Entry 2WJN (X-ray diffraction, 1.86 A resolution); this record covers chains L and M of the 4 polymer chains in the assembly.

[Chain L]
Name: Reaction center protein L chain
Organism: Rhodopseudomonas viridis
UniProtKB: P06009 (RCEL_RHOVI); residues 0-273 here correspond to UniProt positions 1-274 (UniProt number = residue number + 1)
Amino-acid sequence (274 residues; numbered 0 to 273; the number before each row is that of its first residue; numbering starts at 0):
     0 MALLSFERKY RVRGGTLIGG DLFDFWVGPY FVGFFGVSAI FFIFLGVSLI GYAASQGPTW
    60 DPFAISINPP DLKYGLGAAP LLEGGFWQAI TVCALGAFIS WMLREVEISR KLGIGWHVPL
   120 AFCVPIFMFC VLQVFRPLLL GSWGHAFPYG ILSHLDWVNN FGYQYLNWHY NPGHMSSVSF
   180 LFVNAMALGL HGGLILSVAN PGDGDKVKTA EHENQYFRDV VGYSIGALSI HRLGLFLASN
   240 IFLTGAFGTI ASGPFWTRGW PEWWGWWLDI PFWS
Not modelled in the structure: 0
Ion coordination: Fe2+: His190, His230 (shared with His217(M), Glu232(M), His264(M) of chain M)
Residues lining bound ligands:
  - bacteriochlorophyll b (BCB), molecule 1: Val46, Ile49, Phe97, Phe128, Leu131, Phe146, Ile150, Leu151, His153, Leu154, Trp156, Val157
  - bacteriochlorophyll b (BCB), molecule 2: Phe97, Phe121, Pro124, Ile125, Met127, Phe128, Leu131, Val157, Asn158, Phe160, Gly161, Tyr162, Trp167, His168, Asn170, Gly172, His173, Ser176, Val177, Leu180, Phe181, Ile240, Phe241, Gly244, Ala245, Gly247, Thr248
  - bacteriochlorophyll b (BCB), molecule 3: Val157, Tyr162, His168, Phe181
  - bacteriochlorophyll b (BCB), molecule 4: His168, His173, Met174, Val177, Ser178, Phe181, Val182, Met185
  - bacteriopheophytin b (BPB), molecule 1: Phe41, Ile42, Gly45, Ile49, Ile89, Cys92, Ala93, Ala96, Phe97, Trp100, Glu104, Val117, Ala120, Phe121, Val123, Pro124, Phe128, Phe146, Tyr148, Gly149, Ile150, His153, Ala237, Ser238, Phe241
  - bacteriopheophytin b (BPB), molecule 2: Phe181, Ala184, Met185, Leu189, Phe216, Val219, Val220
  - MPG ([(Z)-octadec-9-enyl] (2R)-2,3-bis(oxidanyl)propanoate), molecule 1: Gly114, Trp115, His116, Leu119, Ala120, Val123, Arg231, Leu234, Phe235, Ser238, Leu242
  - MPG, molecule 2: Phe179, Val182, Met185, Ala186, Leu189, His190, Leu193, Asn213, Phe216, Ser223, Ile224, Gly225, Ile229, Leu232, Phe235, Leu236, Asn239, Thr243
  - MPG, molecule 3: Met185, Val220, Gly221, Tyr222
  - menaquinone-7 (MQ7): Val26, Tyr29, Phe30, Val31, Gly35, Ile39, Ile42, Trp100, Arg103

[Chain M]
Name: Reaction center protein M chain
Organism: Rhodopseudomonas viridis
UniProtKB: P06010 (RCEM_RHOVI); residues 0-323 here correspond to UniProt positions 1-324 (UniProt number = residue number + 1)
Amino-acid sequence (324 residues; numbered 0 to 323; the number before each row is that of its first residue; numbering starts at 0):
     0 MADYQTIYTQ IQARGPHITV SGEWGDNDRV GKPFYSYWLG KIGDAQIGPI YLGASGIAAF
    60 AFGSTAILII LFNMAAEVHF DPLQFFRQFF WLGLYPPKAQ YGMGIPPLHD GGWWLMAGLF
   120 MTLSLGSWWI RVYSRARALG LGTHIAWNFA AAIFFVLCIG CIHPTLVGSW SEGVPFGIWP
   180 HIDWLTAFSI RYGNFYYCPW HGFSIGFAYG CGLLFAAHGA TILAVARFGG DREIEQITDR
   240 GTAVERAALF WRWTIGFNAT IESVHRWGWF FSLMVMVSAS VGILLTGTFV DNWYLWCVKH
   300 GAAPDYPAYL PATPDPASLP GAPK
Not modelled in the structure: 0
Ion coordination: Fe2+: His217, Glu232, His264 (shared with His190(L), His230(L) of chain L)
Residues lining bound ligands:
  - bacteriochlorophyll b (BCB), molecule 1: Gly62, Ala65, Ile66, Ile69, Met120, Leu124, Phe148, Ala151, Ile152, Phe154, Val155, Ile158, Trp183, Leu184, Thr185, Phe187, Ser188, Asn193, Phe194, Tyr195, Cys197, Trp199, His200, Ser203, Ile204, Ala207, Tyr208, Val274, Met275, Ala278, Gly281, Ile282
  - bacteriochlorophyll b (BCB), molecule 2: Met120, Phe154, Val155, Ile158, Val173, Ile177, Trp178, His180, Ile181, Trp183, Leu184
  - bacteriochlorophyll b (BCB), molecule 3: Leu184, Tyr195, Tyr208
  - bacteriochlorophyll b (BCB), molecule 4: Tyr195, His200, Gly201, Ile204, Gly205, Tyr208, Gly209, Leu212, Phe270
  - bacteriopheophytin b (BPB), molecule 1: Ala58, Phe59, Gly62, Ser63, Ile66, Ser123, Leu124, Trp127, Val131, Ile144, Asn147, Phe148, Ala151, Ser271, Val274, Met275
  - bacteriopheophytin b (BPB), molecule 2: Tyr208, Gly211, Leu212, Ala215, Ala216, Trp250, Thr253, Ile254
  - MPG ([(Z)-octadec-9-enyl] (2R)-2,3-bis(oxidanyl)propanoate), molecule 1: Ala1, Thr5, Ile6, Leu222
  - MPG, molecule 2: Val29, Gly30, Lys31, Phe33, Ile46, Gly47, Pro48, Ile49
  - menaquinone-7 (MQ7): Leu212, Leu213, Ala216, His217, Thr220, Val243, Ala246, Ala247, Trp250, Ile254, Phe256, Asn257, Ala258, Thr259, Ile260, Val263, Trp266, Phe270
  - 15-cis-1,2-dihydroneurosporene (NS5): Ile66, Ile69, Leu70, Met73, Phe88, Trp113, Leu114, Gly117, Leu118, Met120, Thr121, Val155, Ile158, Gly159, Cys160, Trp169, Val173, Pro174, Phe175, Gly176, Ile177, His180

[How chain L and chain M interact]
Pairs across the interface (192):
  Ala1(L) with Arg251(M)
  Leu3(L) with Leu248(M), hydrophobic; Arg251(M); Asn257(M)
  Phe5(L) with Arg239(M); Glu244(M)
  Glu6(L) with Leu248(M); Arg251(M), salt bridge; Trp252(M), hydrogen bond
  Lys8(L) with Glu244(M), salt bridge
  Tyr9(L) with Thr241(M), hydrogen bond; Glu244(M), hydrogen bond; Arg245(M); Leu248(M), hydrophobic; Trp252(M)
  Arg10(L) with Trp252(M)
  Trp25(L) with Trp252(M)
  Pro28(L) with Arg251(M); Trp252(M); Gly255(M)
  Tyr29(L) with Trp252(M); Thr253(M); Ile254(M); Gly255(M)
  Phe30(L) with Trp252(M), hydrogen bond (backbone-backbone)
  Asp60(L) with Gly300(M)
  Phe62(L) with Ala301(M)
  Ala63(L) with Ala301(M); Pro303(M)
  Trp100(L) with Thr253(M)
  Arg103(L) with Trp252(M), hydrogen bond (side chain-backbone); Thr253(M), hydrogen bond (side chain-backbone)
  Glu104(L) with Phe249(M); Thr253(M)
  Ile107(L) with Phe249(M), hydrophobic; Trp252(M); Thr253(M)
  Ser108(L) with Phe249(M)
  Lys110(L) with Trp252(M)
  Leu111(L) with Arg245(M), hydrogen bond (backbone-side chain); Phe249(M); Trp252(M), hydrophobic
  Gly112(L) with Phe227(M)
  Ile113(L) with Ala223(M); Val224(M), hydrophobic; Arg245(M)
  Gly114(L) with Ala223(M), hydrogen bond (backbone-backbone)
  His116(L) with Thr5(M), hydrogen bond; Ala219(M); Leu222(M); Ala223(M)
  Val117(L) with Ala219(M); Thr220(M); Phe249(M), hydrophobic; Trp250(M), hydrophobic
  Leu151(L) with Tyr196(M), hydrophobic; Ala301(M); Pro303(M)
  Ser152(L) with Pro303(M); Tyr305(M)
  Leu154(L) with Tyr195(M)
  Asp155(L) with Tyr196(M), hydrogen bond; Pro303(M); Tyr305(M), hydrogen bond
  Val157(L) with Tyr195(M)
  Asn158(L) with Asn193(M); Tyr195(M)
  Tyr162(L) with Thr185(M)
  His168(L) with Ile181(M); Leu184(M)
  Tyr169(L) with Trp178(M), hydrophobic; Ile181(M), hydrophobic; Asp182(M), hydrogen bond
  Met174(L) with Trp178(M), hydrophobic
  Leu180(L) with Ala207(M)
  Asn183(L) with Cys210(M); Gly211(M), hydrogen bond (side chain-backbone); Phe214(M)
  Ala184(L) with Ser271(M), hydrogen bond (backbone-side chain)
  Ala186(L) with Phe214(M)
  Leu187(L) with Cys210(M); Phe214(M); Gly267(M)
  Gly188(L) with Asn147(M); Trp268(M); Ser271(M)
  Leu189(L) with Ile144(M), hydrophobic
  His190(L) with His217(M); Glu232(M), salt bridge; His264(M), hydrogen bond
  Gly191(L) with His264(M)
  Gly192(L) with His143(M); Ile144(M); Trp268(M)
  Leu193(L) with Ile144(M)
  Ile194(L) with Glu232(M); Ile233(M), hydrophobic; Ile236(M), hydrophobic; His264(M)
  Leu195(L) with His143(M); Glu261(M); His264(M); Arg265(M)
  Ser196(L) with Leu140(M); Gly141(M), hydrogen bond (backbone-backbone); His143(M)
  Val197(L) with Leu140(M), hydrophobic; Ile233(M), hydrophobic
  Asn199(L) with Gly141(M); His143(M); Glu261(M), hydrogen bond; Arg265(M), hydrogen bond
  Pro200(L) with Arg136(M); Gly139(M); Gly141(M)
  Val206(L) with Ile233(M), hydrophobic
  Lys207(L) with Gly139(M), hydrogen bond (side chain-backbone); Leu140(M); Ile233(M)
  Glu210(L) with Ile17(M); Val19(M)
  His211(L) with Val19(M); Leu138(M)
  Glu212(L) with Ile233(M)
  Gln214(L) with Ile17(M); Thr18(M); Val19(M), hydrogen bond (side chain-backbone); Arg28(M)
  Tyr215(L) with Val131(M), hydrogen bond (side chain-backbone); Arg134(M); Ala135(M); Leu138(M), hydrophobic; Leu140(M), hydrophobic; Ile144(M), hydrophobic
  Phe216(L) with Ile144(M), hydrophobic
  Arg217(L) with Asp43(M), salt bridge; Gln45(M); Gly47(M); Pro48(M); Ile49(M)
  Asp218(L) with Arg28(M), salt bridge; Ile49(M); Tyr50(M), hydrogen bond (backbone-backbone); Arg130(M), hydrogen bond (backbone-side chain); Arg134(M), salt bridge
  Val219(L) with Trp127(M); Arg130(M), hydrogen bond (backbone-side chain); Arg134(M)
  Val220(L) with Ile49(M)
  Gly221(L) with Ile46(M); Gly47(M), hydrogen bond (backbone-backbone); Pro48(M); Ile49(M)
  Tyr222(L) with Leu38(M); Gly42(M); Asp43(M), hydrogen bond (side chain-backbone); Gln45(M)
  Ser223(L) with Asp43(M)
  Ile224(L) with Gly42(M); Asp43(M), hydrogen bond (backbone-backbone)
  Ala226(L) with Asp230(M)
  Leu227(L) with Leu222(M), hydrophobic; Ala225(M), hydrophobic; Asp230(M)
  Ser228(L) with Ile41(M), hydrogen bond (side chain-backbone); Gly42(M)
  Ile229(L) with Phe214(M)
  His230(L) with His217(M), hydrogen bond; Gly218(M); Ile221(M); Glu232(M), salt bridge
  Arg231(L) with Gln4(M), hydrogen bond (side chain-backbone); Thr5(M), hydrogen bond (side chain-backbone); Ile6(M), hydrogen bond (side chain-backbone); Ile41(M), hydrogen bond (side chain-backbone); Leu222(M)
  Gly233(L) with Phe214(M)
  Leu234(L) with Ala215(M); Leu222(M), hydrophobic
  Ala237(L) with Gly211(M); Ala215(M)
  Trp263(L) with Trp90(M), hydrophobic; Trp178(M)
  Trp266(L) with Phe85(M), hydrophobic; Arg86(M), hydrogen bond (side chain-backbone)
  Leu267(L) with Arg86(M), hydrogen bond (backbone-side chain); Trp90(M), hydrophobic
  Trp272(L) with Leu82(M), hydrophobic; Gln83(M), hydrogen bond (backbone-side chain); Phe85(M), hydrophobic; Arg86(M), hydrogen bond (backbone-side chain)
  Ser273(L) with Arg86(M)
Other interface residues (no listed pair), chain L (90 interface residues in all): Asp70, Pro118, Ala120, Asn166, Ala198, Ile240, Phe271
Other interface residues (no listed pair), chain M (95 interface residues in all): Tyr7, Phe89, Ile189, Tyr208, Leu213, Ala216, Thr237, Ala247, Ala302, Tyr308

[Overview]
The interface between chain L and chain M involves 90 residues on one side and 95 on the other, with 37
hydrogen bonds and 7 salt bridges. Polar pairs include Glu6(L)-Arg251(M), Lys8(L)-Glu244(M) and
His190(L)-Glu232(M).
Chain L is Reaction center protein L chain and chain M is Reaction center protein M chain, both from
Rhodopseudomonas viridis; the structure, Lipidic sponge phase crystal structure of photosynthetic reaction
centre from Blastochloris viridis (high dose), was determined by X-ray diffraction together with 2WJM from the
same study.
